PDB entry 6EWB | X-ray diffraction, 2.78 A resolution | chains H and L of the 6 polymer chains in the assembly

# Chain H
Protein: Fab heavy chain
Source organism: Mus musculus
Notes: fragment: vhh; antibody fragment or engineered binder
Amino-acid sequence (216 residues; numbered 1 to 216; the number before each row is that of its first residue):
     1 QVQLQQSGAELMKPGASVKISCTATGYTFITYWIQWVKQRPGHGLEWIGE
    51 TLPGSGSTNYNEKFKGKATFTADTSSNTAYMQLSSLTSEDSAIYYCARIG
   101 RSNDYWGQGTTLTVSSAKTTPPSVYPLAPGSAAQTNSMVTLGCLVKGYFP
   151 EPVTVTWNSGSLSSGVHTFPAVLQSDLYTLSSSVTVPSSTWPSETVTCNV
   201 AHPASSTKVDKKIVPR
Not modelled in the structure: 131-136
Disulfide bonds: C22-C96, C143-C198

# Chain L
Protein: Fab light chain
Source organism: Mus musculus
Notes: antibody fragment or engineered binder
Amino-acid sequence (214 residues; numbered 0 to 213; the number before each row is that of its first residue; numbering starts at 0):
     0 GQIVLTQSPTIMSASPGEKVTMTCSASSSVDYMHWYQQKSGTSPKRWIYD
    50 TYKLASGVPARFSGSGSGTSYSLTINSMEAEDAATYYCQQWSSNPLTFGA
   100 GTKLELKRADAAPTVSIFPPSSEQLTSGGASVVCFLNNFYPKDINVKWKI
   150 DGSERQNGVLNSWTDQDSKDSTYSMSSTLTLTKDEYERHNSYTCEATHKT
   200 STSPIVKSFNRNEC
Not modelled in the structure: 0, 211-213
Disulfide bonds: C23-C87, C133-C193

# How chain H and chain L interact
Contacting residue pairs (64; chain H residue first):
  Q39(H) - Q37(L)  hydrogen bond
  Q39(H) - Y86(L)
  L45(H) - Y86(L)  hydrophobic
  L45(H) - F97(L)  hydrophobic
  W47(H) - P94(L)  hydrophobic
  W47(H) - L95(L)
  N61(H) - P94(L)
  Y95(H) - Q37(L)  hydrogen bond
  Y95(H) - S42(L)
  I99(H) - Y35(L)
  I99(H) - R45(L)
  I99(H) - W90(L)  hydrophobic
  G100(H) - R45(L)
  G100(H) - W90(L)
  R101(H) - R45(L)  hydrogen bond (backbone-side chain)
  R101(H) - Y48(L)
  R101(H) - D49(L)  salt bridge
  R101(H) - W90(L)
  S102(H) - R45(L)
  S102(H) - Y48(L)
  S102(H) - A54(L)
  N103(H) - R45(L)
  N103(H) - A54(L)
  N103(H) - S55(L)  hydrogen bond
  D104(H) - Y35(L)  hydrogen bond
  D104(H) - R45(L)  salt bridge
  W106(H) - Y35(L)  hydrophobic
  W106(H) - S42(L)
  W106(H) - P43(L)
  G107(H) - S42(L)  hydrogen bond (backbone-side chain)
  Q108(H) - S42(L)
  Y125(H) - Q123(L)
  P126(H) - S120(L)
  P126(H) - E122(L)
  L127(H) - F117(L)
  L127(H) - V132(L)  hydrophobic
  L127(H) - F134(L)  hydrophobic
  A128(H) - F117(L)
  T140(H) - S115(L)
  T140(H) - F117(L)
  L144(H) - S130(L)
  K146(H) - T179(L)
  S164(H) - K168(L)  hydrogen bond
  H167(H) - N136(L)
  H167(H) - N137(L)  hydrogen bond
  H167(H) - D166(L)
  H167(H) - S173(L)  hydrogen bond
  F169(H) - F134(L)  hydrophobic
  F169(H) - N136(L)
  F169(H) - S161(L)
  F169(H) - T163(L)
  F169(H) - S173(L)
  F169(H) - M174(L)
  F169(H) - S175(L)
  P170(H) - S161(L)  hydrogen bond (backbone-side chain)
  P170(H) - W162(L)
  V172(H) - N160(L)
  Q174(H) - L159(L)
  S181(H) - F134(L)
  S181(H) - S175(L)  hydrogen bond
  S183(H) - F134(L)
  S183(H) - N136(L)  hydrogen bond
  R216(H) - P118(L)  hydrogen bond (side chain-backbone)
  R216(H) - P119(L)  hydrogen bond (side chain-backbone)
Interface residues without a listed pair, chain H (38 interface residues in all): G44, E46, P129, G130, L141, G142, T168, S182
Interface residues without a listed pair, chain L (43 interface residues in all): Y31, H33, T41, K44, A99, S126

# Summary
Chain H and chain L form an interface of 38 and 43 residues respectively; the contacts include 14 hydrogen
bonds and 2 salt bridges. Among the polar pairs are R101(H)-D49(L), D104(H)-R45(L) and Q39(H)-Q37(L).
Here chain H is Fab heavy chain and chain L is Fab light chain, both from Mus musculus. Entry 6EWB (Crystal
structure of GII.4 UNSW 2012 P domain in complex with Fab 10E9) was determined by X-ray diffraction.
